Entry 8GTP (electron microscopy, 3.10 A resolution); this record covers chains A and B of the 9 polymer chains in the assembly.

[Chain A (and B)]
Molecule: Spike glycoprotein
Source organism: Severe acute respiratory syndrome coronavirus 2
Notes: chain B of this document is another copy of the same molecule, construct and numbering; everything in this record applies to it too
Reference sequence: P0DTC2 (SPIKE_SARS2); residue numbers follow UniProt; this construct covers 1-68, 71-1273
Amino-acid sequence (1271 residues; numbered 1 to 1273; 2 numbers in that range are skipped by the numbering (no residue carries them; nothing is unmodelled there); the number before each row is that of its first residue):
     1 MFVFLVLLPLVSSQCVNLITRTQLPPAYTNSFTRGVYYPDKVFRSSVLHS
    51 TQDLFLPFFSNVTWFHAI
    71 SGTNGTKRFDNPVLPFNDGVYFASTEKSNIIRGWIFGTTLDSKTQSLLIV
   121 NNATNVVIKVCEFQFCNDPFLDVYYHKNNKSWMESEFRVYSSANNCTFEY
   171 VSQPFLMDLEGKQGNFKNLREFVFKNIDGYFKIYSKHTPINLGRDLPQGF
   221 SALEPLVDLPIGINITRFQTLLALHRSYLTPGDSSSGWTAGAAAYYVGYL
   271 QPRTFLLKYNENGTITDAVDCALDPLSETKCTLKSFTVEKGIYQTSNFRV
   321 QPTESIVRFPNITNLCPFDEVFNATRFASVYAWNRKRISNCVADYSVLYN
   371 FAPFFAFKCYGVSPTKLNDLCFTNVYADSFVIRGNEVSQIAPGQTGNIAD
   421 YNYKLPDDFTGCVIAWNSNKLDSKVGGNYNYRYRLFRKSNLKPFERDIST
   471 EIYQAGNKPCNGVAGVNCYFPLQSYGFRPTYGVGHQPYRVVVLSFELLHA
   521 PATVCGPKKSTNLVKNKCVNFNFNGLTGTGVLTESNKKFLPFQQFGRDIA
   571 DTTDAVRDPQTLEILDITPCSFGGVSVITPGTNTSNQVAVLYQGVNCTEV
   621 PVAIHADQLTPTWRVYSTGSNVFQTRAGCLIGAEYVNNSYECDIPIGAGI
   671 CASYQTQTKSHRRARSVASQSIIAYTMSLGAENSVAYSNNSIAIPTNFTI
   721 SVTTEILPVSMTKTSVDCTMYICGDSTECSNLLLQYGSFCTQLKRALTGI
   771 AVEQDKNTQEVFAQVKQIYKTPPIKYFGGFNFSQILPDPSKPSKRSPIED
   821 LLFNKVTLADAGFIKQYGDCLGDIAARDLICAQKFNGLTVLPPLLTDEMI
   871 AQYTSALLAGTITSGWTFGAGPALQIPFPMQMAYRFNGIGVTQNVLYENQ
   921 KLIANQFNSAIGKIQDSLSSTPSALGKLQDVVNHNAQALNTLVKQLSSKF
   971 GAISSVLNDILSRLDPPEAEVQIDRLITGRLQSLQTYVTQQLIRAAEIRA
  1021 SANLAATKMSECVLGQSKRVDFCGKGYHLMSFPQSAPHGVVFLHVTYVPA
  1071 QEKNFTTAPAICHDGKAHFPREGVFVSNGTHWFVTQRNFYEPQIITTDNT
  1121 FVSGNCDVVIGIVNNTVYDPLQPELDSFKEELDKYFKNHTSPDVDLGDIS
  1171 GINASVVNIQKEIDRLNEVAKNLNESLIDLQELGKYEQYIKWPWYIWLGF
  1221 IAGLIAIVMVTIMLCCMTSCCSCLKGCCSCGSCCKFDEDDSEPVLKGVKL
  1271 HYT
Not modelled in the structure: 1-24, 71-77, 145-152, 179-185, 247-257, 622-639, 677-689, 827-853, 940-943, 1147-1273
Cystine bridges: Cys131-Cys166, Cys291-Cys301, Cys336-Cys361, Cys379-Cys432, Cys391-Cys525, Cys480-Cys488, Cys538-Cys590, Cys617-Cys649, Cys662-Cys671, Cys738-Cys760, Cys743-Cys749, Cys1032-Cys1043, Cys1082-Cys1126
Covalently attached groups: N-acetylglucosamine (NAG) linked to Asn61, Asn122, Asn165, Asn234, Asn282, Asn331, Asn343, Asn603, Asn616, Asn657, Asn709, Asn717, Asn801, Asn1074, Asn1098, Asn1134
Construct notes: variant Ile19 (Thr in P0DTC2), Asp142 (Gly in P0DTC2), Gly213 (Val in P0DTC2), Asp339 (Gly in P0DTC2), Phe371 (Ser in P0DTC2), Pro373 (Ser in P0DTC2), Phe375 (Ser in P0DTC2), Ala376 (Thr in P0DTC2), Asn405 (Asp in P0DTC2), Ser408 (Arg in P0DTC2), Asn417 (Lys in P0DTC2), Lys440 (Asn in P0DTC2), Arg452 (Leu in P0DTC2), Asn477 (Ser in P0DTC2), Lys478 (Thr in P0DTC2), Ala484 (Glu in P0DTC2), Val486 (Phe in P0DTC2), Arg498 (Gln in P0DTC2), Tyr501 (Asn in P0DTC2), His505 (Tyr in P0DTC2), Gly614 (Asp in P0DTC2), Tyr655 (His in P0DTC2), Lys679 (Asn in P0DTC2), His681 (Pro in P0DTC2), Lys764 (Asn in P0DTC2), Tyr796 (Asp in P0DTC2), Pro817 (Phe in P0DTC2), Pro892 (Ala in P0DTC2), Pro899 (Ala in P0DTC2), Pro942 (Ala in P0DTC2), His954 (Gln in P0DTC2), Lys969 (Asn in P0DTC2), Pro986 (Lys in P0DTC2), Pro987 (Val in P0DTC2)
Small-molecule neighbours: N-acetylglucosamine (NAG; 2-acetamido-2-deoxy-beta-D-glucopyranose): Lys462, Glu465, Arg466
UniProt features mapped onto this chain:
  - region: Asn280 to Cys301 (Putative superantigen), Asn448 to Tyr451, Tyr453 to Phe456 (Immunodominant HLA epitope recognized by the CD8+), Ser816 to Tyr837 (Fusion peptide 1), Lys835 to Phe855 (Fusion peptide 2), Asp1163 to Glu1202 (Heptad repeat 2)
  - motif: Met1237 to Cys1241 (Binding to host endocytosis trafficking protein SNX27), Asp1257 to Glu1262 (Diacidic ER export motif (host COPII)), Ser1261 to Gly1267 (Binding to host plasma membrane localising/FERM domain proteins), Lys1269 to Thr1273 (KxHxx, ER retrieval signal (COPI))
  - site (Cleavage): Arg685, Ser686, Arg815, Ser816
  - lipidation (S-palmitoyl cysteine): Cys1235, Cys1236, Cys1240, Cys1241, Cys1243, Cys1247, Cys1248, Cys1250, Cys1253, Cys1254
  - glycosylation: Asn17 (N-linked (GlcNAc...) (complex) asparagine), Asn61 (N-linked (GlcNAc...) (hybrid) asparagine), Asn74 (N-linked (GlcNAc...) (complex) asparagine), Asn122 (N-linked (GlcNAc...) (hybrid) asparagine), Asn149 (N-linked (GlcNAc...) (complex) asparagine), Asn165 (N-linked (GlcNAc...) (complex) asparagine), Asn234 (N-linked (GlcNAc...) (high mannose) asparagine), Asn282 (N-linked (GlcNAc...) (complex) asparagine), Thr323 (O-linked (GalNAc) threonine), Ser325 (O-linked (HexNAc...) serine), Asn331 (N-linked (GlcNAc...) (complex) asparagine), Asn343 (N-linked (GlcNAc...) (complex) asparagine), Asn603 (N-linked (GlcNAc...) (hybrid) asparagine), Asn616 (N-linked (GlcNAc...) (complex) asparagine), Asn657 (N-linked (GlcNAc...) (complex) asparagine), Thr676 (O-linked (GlcNAc...) threonine), Thr678 (O-linked (GlcNAc...) threonine), Asn709 (N-linked (GlcNAc...) (high mannose) asparagine), Asn717 (N-linked (GlcNAc...) (hybrid) asparagine), Asn801 (N-linked (GlcNAc...) (hybrid) asparagine) and 6 more in UniProt

[Chain A / chain B interface]
Residue-residue contacts (130; chain A residue first):
  Asn317(A) - Asp737(B)
  Arg319(A) - Met740(B)
  Arg357(A) - Tyr200(B)
  Arg357(A) - Pro230(B)
  Gly381(A) - Arg983(B)  hydrogen bond (backbone-side chain)
  Val382(A) - Arg983(B)
  Ser383(A) - Arg983(B)  hydrogen bond (backbone-backbone)
  Ser383(A) - Leu984(B)
  Ser383(A) - Asp985(B)  hydrogen bond
  Lys386(A) - Leu984(B)
  Leu390(A) - Ser982(B)
  Asn394(A) - Tyr200(B)  hydrogen bond
  Tyr396(A) - Tyr200(B)
  Tyr421(A) - Lys386(B)
  Phe456(A) - Ser383(B)
  Ala475(A) - Thr385(B)
  Val486(A) - Pro373(B)
  Asn487(A) - Tyr369(B)  hydrogen bond
  Leu517(A) - Arg983(B)
  His519(A) - Asp40(B)
  His519(A) - Lys41(B)  hydrogen bond (side chain-backbone)
  His519(A) - Val42(B)
  Thr547(A) - Asn978(B)
  Thr547(A) - Ser982(B)
  Thr549(A) - Asp745(B)  hydrogen bond
  Lys557(A) - Phe43(B)
  Lys558(A) - Phe43(B)
  Phe559(A) - Phe43(B)  hydrophobic
  Leu560(A) - Glu224(B)
  Phe562(A) - Lys41(B)
  Phe562(A) - Glu224(B)
  Phe562(A) - Pro225(B)  hydrophobic
  Gln563(A) - Lys41(B)
  Gln563(A) - Val42(B)
  Gln563(A) - Phe43(B)
  Gln564(A) - Lys41(B)  hydrogen bond (backbone-backbone)
  Gly566(A) - Phe43(B)
  Arg567(A) - Phe43(B)  hydrogen bond (backbone-backbone)
  Ile569(A) - Val47(B)  hydrophobic
  Ala570(A) - Val963(B)  hydrophobic
  Ala570(A) - Ser967(B)
  Asp571(A) - Ser967(B)  hydrogen bond
  Pro589(A) - Phe855(B)
  Phe592(A) - Met740(B)  hydrophobic
  Phe592(A) - Lys854(B)
  Phe592(A) - Phe855(B)
  Arg646(A) - Thr866(B)
  Ala647(A) - Pro862(B)  hydrophobic
  Pro665(A) - Leu864(B)  hydrophobic
  Gly667(A) - Pro863(B)
  Gly667(A) - Leu864(B)
  Ala668(A) - Pro863(B)  hydrogen bond (backbone-backbone)
  Ala668(A) - Leu864(B)  hydrogen bond (backbone-backbone)
  Ala668(A) - Thr866(B)
  Gly669(A) - Leu864(B)  hydrogen bond (backbone-backbone)
  Gly669(A) - Met869(B)
  Thr696(A) - Met869(B)
  Met697(A) - Leu865(B)  hydrophobic
  Leu699(A) - Lys786(B)
  Leu699(A) - Ile788(B)  hydrophobic
  Leu699(A) - Met869(B)
  Leu699(A) - Gln872(B)
  Leu699(A) - Tyr873(B)
  Gly700(A) - Lys786(B)
  Ala701(A) - Lys786(B)
  Ala701(A) - Gln787(B)
  Ala701(A) - Ile788(B)  hydrogen bond (backbone-backbone)
  Glu702(A) - Ile788(B)
  Glu702(A) - Lys790(B)  salt bridge
  Asn703(A) - Gln787(B)
  Asn703(A) - Ile788(B)  hydrogen bond (backbone-backbone)
  Asn703(A) - Tyr789(B)
  Asn703(A) - Lys790(B)
  Val705(A) - Thr883(B)
  Ala706(A) - Gln895(B)
  Tyr707(A) - Phe797(B)
  Tyr707(A) - Ile896(B)
  Tyr707(A) - Pro897(B)  hydrophobic
  Tyr707(A) - Phe898(B)  hydrogen bond (side chain-backbone)
  Asn709(A) - Pro897(B)
  Ser711(A) - Gln895(B)
  Ser711(A) - Ile896(B)
  Ser711(A) - Pro897(B)
  Ile712(A) - Gln895(B)
  Ile712(A) - Ile896(B)  hydrophobic
  Ala713(A) - Leu894(B)
  Ala713(A) - Gln895(B)  hydrogen bond (backbone-backbone)
  Pro715(A) - Leu894(B)
  Thr961(A) - Gln762(B)
  Gln965(A) - Phe759(B)
  Gln965(A) - Gln762(B)
  Ser968(A) - Gly757(B)
  Lys969(A) - Gln755(B)
  Phe970(A) - Gln755(B)
  Arg995(A) - Thr998(B)  hydrogen bond
  Ile1013(A) - Ile1013(B)  hydrophobic
  Glu1017(A) - Arg1019(B)  salt bridge
  Arg1039(A) - Thr1027(B)
  Arg1039(A) - Glu1031(B)  salt bridge
  Arg1039(A) - Arg1039(B)
  Val1040(A) - Ser1030(B)
  Val1040(A) - Glu1031(B)
  Asp1041(A) - Ser1030(B)  hydrogen bond
  Asp1041(A) - Leu1034(B)
  Tyr1047(A) - Trp886(B)
  Tyr1047(A) - Ala890(B)  hydrophobic
  Val1068(A) - Ala890(B)
  Pro1069(A) - Ala890(B)
  Pro1069(A) - Pro892(B)
  Glu1072(A) - Pro892(B)
  Glu1072(A) - Leu894(B)
  Asn1074(A) - Gln895(B)
  Thr1077(A) - Pro897(B)
  Thr1077(A) - Met900(B)
  Pro1079(A) - Tyr917(B)  hydrophobic
  Phe1089(A) - Tyr917(B)  hydrophobic
  Pro1090(A) - Gln913(B)  hydrogen bond (backbone-side chain)
  Gly1093(A) - Tyr904(B)
  Val1094(A) - Met900(B)  hydrophobic
  Val1094(A) - Tyr904(B)
  Arg1107(A) - Tyr904(B)
  Phe1121(A) - Thr912(B)
  Ser1123(A) - Asn914(B)  hydrogen bond
  Ser1123(A) - Glu918(B)  hydrogen bond
  Val1128(A) - Tyr917(B)
  Val1128(A) - Glu918(B)
  Val1129(A) - Tyr917(B)
  Ile1130(A) - Gln920(B)
  Ile1130(A) - Lys921(B)
  Leu1141(A) - Glu1144(B)
Interface residues without a listed pair, chain A (102 interface residues in all): Thr315, Thr430, Tyr473, Tyr489, Phe565, Thr588, Gln613, Cys662, Ile666, Ile670, Ser708, Asn710, Thr1006, Thr1009, Lys1045, Gly1046, Glu1092, Val1122, Gly1124
Interface residues without a listed pair, chain B (97 interface residues in all): Tyr38, Arg44, Ser45, Asn282, Gly283, Phe377, Tyr756, Ser758, Lys764, Arg765, Pro792, Asn856, Gly857, Leu861, Gly889, Gly891, Pro899, Asn907, Ile973, Leu981, Gln1005, Thr1009, Ala1016, Gly1035, Glu1111, Gln1113

[Overview]
102 residues of chain A face 97 of chain B across their interface, with 22 hydrogen bonds and 3 salt bridges.
Among the polar pairs are Glu702(A)-Lys790(B), Glu1017(A)-Arg1019(B) and Arg1039(A)-Glu1031(B). Ligands of
chain A: N-acetylglucosamine.
Both chains are Spike glycoprotein (Severe acute respiratory syndrome coronavirus 2). Entry 8GTP (cryo-EM
structure of Omicron BA.5 S protein in complex with XGv289) was determined by electron microscopy (same
publication as 8GTO and 8GTQ).
